Entry 6RDG (electron microscopy, 2.90 A resolution); this record covers chains P and V of the 20 polymer chains in the assembly.

# Chain P
Name: Mitochondrial ATP synthase subunit OSCP
From: Polytomella sp. Pringsheim 198.80
UniProt: D8V7I1 (D8V7I1_9CHLO); numbering as in UniProt (aligned over 1-229)
Sequence (229 residues; row label = number of the first residue in the row):
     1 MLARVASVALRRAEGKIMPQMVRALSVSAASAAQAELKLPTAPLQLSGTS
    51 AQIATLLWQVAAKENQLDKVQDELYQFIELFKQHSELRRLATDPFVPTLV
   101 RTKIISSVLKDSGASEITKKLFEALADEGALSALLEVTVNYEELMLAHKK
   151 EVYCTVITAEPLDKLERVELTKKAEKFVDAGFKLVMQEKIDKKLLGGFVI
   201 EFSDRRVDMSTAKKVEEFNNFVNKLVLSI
Disordered / not traced: 1-36, 150-229

# Chain V
Name: ATP synthase subunit alpha
From: Polytomella sp. Pringsheim 198.80
UniProt: A0ZW40 (A0ZW40_9CHLO); numbering as in UniProt (aligned over 1-562)
Sequence (562 residues; each row starts with the number of its first residue):
     1 MRSPAAFVARSGLFKASLGQSNWAQKAEQMMASVTRTFAADAKALDELRK
    51 PKFSSKYLIQHVSQKLIPAVKEWEKSYQPPVIHLGRVLSVGDGIARVYGL
   101 KSVQAGELVCFDSGVKGMALNLQADHVGVVVFGNDSVIHQGDLVYRTGQI
   151 VNVPIGPGTLGRVTDGLGQPIDGKGPLTNVRSSLVEVKAPGIIARQSVRE
   201 PLFTGVKAVDALVPIGRGQRELIIGDRQTGKTAVAIDAIIHQKNCNEQVP
   251 KAQRVYCVYVAVGQKRSTVAQLVKLFTQTGAMRYTIMVSATASDAAPLQF
   301 LAPYSGCAMAEYFRDTGKHGLIIYDDLSKQSVAYRQMSLLLRRPPGREAF
   351 PGDVFYLHSRLLERAAKLSKELGGGSLTAFPVIETQAGDVSAYIATNVIS
   401 ITDGQIFLETELFYKGIRPALNVGLSVSRVGSAAQFPGMKQVAGTLKLEL
   451 AQYREVAAFAQFGSDLDAATQYVLERGARLTEMLKQKQFAPIPIERQTVA
   501 VYAATKGFLDKVRVQDIVAAEEAVISQVNPAVFKILKANGKITPALDAHL
   551 KAELRKVKLPGA
Disordered / not traced: 1-42
Sequence notes: conflict R266 (Lys in A0ZW40)
Bound ions: Mg2+: T232 (together with ATP)
Residues lining bound ligands: ATP (adenosine-5'-triphosphate): D226, R227, Q228, T229, G230, K231, T232, A233, E384, F413, R418, P419, Q486, K487, Q488

# Chain P / chain V interface
Contacting residue pairs (51):
  L37(P) with W73(V); Y77(V), hydrophobic
  K38(P) with W73(V)
  L39(P) with W73(V), hydrophobic
  T49(P) with F53(V); L58(V)
  Q52(P) with I59(V)
  I53(P) with L58(V), hydrophobic; I59(V), hydrophobic
  L56(P) with I59(V), hydrophobic; V62(V), hydrophobic; S63(V); L66(V), hydrophobic
  V60(P) with L66(V); V70(V), hydrophobic
  K63(P) with V70(V); W73(V)
  E64(P) with V70(V); K71(V), hydrogen bond (side chain-backbone)
  I78(P) with L45(V), hydrophobic
  F81(P) with L45(V), hydrophobic; L48(V), hydrophobic
  K82(P) with L45(V)
  R88(P) with A44(V)
  T92(P) with E47(V)
  E116(P) with A69(V)
  I117(P) with L66(V); A69(V)
  K120(P) with K65(V); A69(V)
  L121(P) with V62(V), hydrophobic; L66(V), hydrophobic
  E123(P) with K65(V)
  A124(P) with H61(V); K65(V)
  D127(P) with H61(V), salt bridge
  E128(P) with S55(V), hydrogen bond; L58(V); H61(V)
  G129(P) with K52(V)
  S132(P) with L48(V); P51(V); K52(V), hydrogen bond (side chain-backbone)
  A133(P) with P51(V), hydrophobic
  L135(P) with L45(V); L48(V); R49(V)
  E136(P) with L48(V); R49(V); K50(V); P51(V)
Also at the interface, not in a pair above, chain P (33 interface residues in all): L57, A91, L125, A130, L131
Also at the interface, not in a pair above, chain V (24 interface residues in all): Y57, E72

# Summary
The interface between chain P and chain V involves 33 residues on one side and 24 on the other, with 3
hydrogen bonds and 1 salt bridge. Polar contacts include D127(P)-H61(V), E64(P)-K71(V) and E128(P)-S55(V).
Chain V binds ATP.
Here chain P is Mitochondrial ATP synthase subunit OSCP and chain V is ATP synthase subunit alpha, both from
Polytomella sp. Pringsheim 198.80. Entry 6RDG (CryoEM structure of Polytomella F-ATP synthase, Primary rotary
state 3, focussed refinement of F1 head and ...) was determined by electron microscopy (same publication as
6RD4, 6RD5, 6RD6, 6RD7, 6RD8, 6RD9 and 46 further entries).
